Entry 7WBF (X-ray diffraction, 1.60 A resolution); this record covers chain A.

# Chain A
Name: Lysozyme C
From: Gallus gallus
Notes: EC 3.2.1.17
Reference sequence: P00698 (LYSC_CHICK); numbering as in UniProt (aligned over 19-147)
Sequence (129 residues; numbered 19 to 147; the number before each row is that of its first residue):
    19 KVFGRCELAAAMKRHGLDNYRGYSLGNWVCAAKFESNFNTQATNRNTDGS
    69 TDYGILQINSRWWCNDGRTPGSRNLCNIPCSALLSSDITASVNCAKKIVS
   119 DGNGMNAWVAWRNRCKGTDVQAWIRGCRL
Disulfide bonds: Cys24-Cys145, Cys48-Cys133, Cys82-Cys98, Cys94-Cys112
Curated features (UniProtKB/Swiss-Prot):
  - active site: Glu53, Asp70
  - binding site (substrate): Asp119

# In short
UniProt lists active-site residues Glu53 and Asp70 and substrate-binding residue Asp119.
Chain A is Lysozyme C (Gallus gallus); the structure, Crystal structure of lysozyme, was determined by X-ray
diffraction, deposited together with 7WBD and 7WBE.
